PDB entry 8JKB | electron microscopy, 3.27 A resolution | chains C and D of the 15 polymer chains in the assembly

Chain C (and D):
Protein: BTB/POZ domain-containing protein KCTD5
From: Mus musculus
Notes: chain D of this document is another copy of the same molecule, construct and numbering; everything in this record applies to it too
UniProtKB: Q8VC57 (KCTD5_MOUSE); residues 1-234 here = UniProt positions 1-234
Amino-acid sequence (274 residues; numbered -39 to 234; the number before each row is that of its first residue; numbers below 1 keep their minus sign (Met-39 is residue -39)):
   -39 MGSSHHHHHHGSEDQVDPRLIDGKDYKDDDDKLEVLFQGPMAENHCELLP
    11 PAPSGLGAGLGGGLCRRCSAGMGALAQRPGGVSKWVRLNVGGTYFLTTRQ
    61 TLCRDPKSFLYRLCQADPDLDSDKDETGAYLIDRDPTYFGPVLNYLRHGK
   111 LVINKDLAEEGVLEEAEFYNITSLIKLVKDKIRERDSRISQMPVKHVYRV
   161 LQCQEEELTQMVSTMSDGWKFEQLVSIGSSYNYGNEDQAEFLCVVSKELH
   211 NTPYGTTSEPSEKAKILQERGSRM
Not modelled in the structure: -39 to 152, 188-197, 212-234 (chain D: -39 to 152, 190-197, 212-234)
Differences from the reference sequence: initiating methionine (-39); expression tag (-38 to 0)
UniProt features mapped onto this chain:
  - modified residue: Ala2 (N-acetylalanine)
From the paper describing this entry:
  - mutagenesis - R159A: abolished binding to Gbetagamma
  - mutagenesis - F69A, F128A, E167A, W179A: abolished expression in response to Gbetagamma
  - mutagenesis - E166A, S173A, D177A: unchanged binding to Guanine nucleotide-binding protein G(I)/G(S)/G(T) subunit beta-1
  - mutagenesis - F128A, R159A, E167A, W179A: abolished signaling

How chain C and chain D interact:
Pairs across the interface (9):
  Leu168(C) with Leu202(D), hydrophobic
  Val172(C) with Tyr158(D), hydrophobic; Val160(D), hydrophobic
  Ser173(C) with Tyr158(D); Arg159(D)
  Phe181(C) with Tyr158(D)
  Gln183(C) with Gln183(D)
  Leu184(C) with Gln183(D), hydrogen bond (backbone-side chain)
  Phe201(C) with Ile187(D), hydrophobic
Interface residues without a listed pair, chain C (12 interface residues in all): Glu165, Thr169, Met175, Lys180, Ser186
Interface residues without a listed pair, chain D (8 interface residues in all): Val185, Val204

Summary:
12 residues of chain C and 8 residues of chain D are in contact, with 1 hydrogen bond. Its one hydrogen-bonded
contact is Leu184(C)-Gln183(D). From the paper: F69A, F128A and E167A of chain C, among others, abolish
expression in response to Gbetagamma; F128A, R159A and E167A of chain C, among others, abolish signaling; 8
substitutions were tested in all.
Chain C and chain D are both BTB/POZ domain-containing protein KCTD5 (Mus musculus); the structure, Cryo-EM
structure of KCTD5 in complex with Gbeta gamma subunits, was determined by electron microscopy (same
publication as 8I79).
